PDB entry 7OE1 | electron microscopy, 3.05 A resolution | chains A and L of the 21 polymer chains in the assembly

Chain A:
Molecule: 16S rRNA
Source organism: Escherichia coli str. K-12 substr. MG1655
Sequence (1542 nucleotides; row label = number of the first residue in the row):
     1 AAAUUGAAGAGUUUGAUCAUGGCUCAGAUUGAACGCUGGCGGCAGGCCUA
    51 ACACAUGCAAGUCGAACGGUAACAGGAAGAAGCUUGCUUCUUUGCUGACG
   101 AGUGGCGGACGGGUGAGUAAUGUCUGGGAAACUGCCUGAUGGAGGGGGAU
   151 AACUACUGGAAACGGUAGCUAAUACCGCAUAACGUCGCAAGACCAAAGAG
   201 GGGGACCUUCGGGCCUCUUGCCAUCGGAUGUGCCCAGAUGGGAUUAGCUA
   251 GUAGGUGGGGUAACGGCUCACCUAGGCGACGAUCCCUAGCUGGUCUGAGA
   301 GGAUGACCAGCCACACUGGAACUGAGACACGGUCCAGACUCCUACGGGAG
   351 GCAGCAGUGGGGAAUAUUGCACAAUGGGCGCAAGCCUGAUGCAGCCAUGC
   401 CGCGUGUAUGAAGAAGGCCUUCGGGUUGUAAAGUACUUUCAGCGGGGAGG
   451 AAGGGAGUAAAGUUAAUACCUUUGCUCAUUGACGUUACCCGCAGAAGAAG
   501 CACCGGCUAACUCCGUGCCAGCAGCCGCGGUAAUACGGAGGGUGCAAGCG
   551 UUAAUCGGAAUUACUGGGCGUAAAGCGCACGCAGGCGGUUUGUUAAGUCA
   601 GAUGUGAAAUCCCCGGGCUCAACCUGGGAACUGCAUCUGAUACUGGCAAG
   651 CUUGAGUCUCGUAGAGGGGGGUAGAAUUCCAGGUGUAGCGGUGAAAUGCG
   701 UAGAGAUCUGGAGGAAUACCGGUGGCGAAGGCGGCCCCCUGGACGAAGAC
   751 UGACGCUCAGGUGCGAAAGCGUGGGGAGCAAACAGGAUUAGAUACCCUGG
   801 UAGUCCACGCCGUAAACGAUGUCGACUUGGAGGUUGUGCCCUUGAGGCGU
   851 GGCUUCCGGAGCUAACGCGUUAAGUCGACCGCCUGGGGAGUACGGCCGCA
   901 AGGUUAAAACUCAAAUGAAUUGACGGGGGCCCGCACAAGCGGUGGAGCAU
   951 GUGGUUUAAUUCGAUGCAACGCGAAGAACCUUACCUGGUCUUGACAUCCA
  1001 CGGAAGUUUUCAGAGAUGAGAAUGUGCCUUCGGGAACCGUGAGACAGGUG
  1051 CUGCAUGGCUGUCGUCAGCUCGUGUUGUGAAAUGUUGGGUUAAGUCCCGC
  1101 AACGAGCGCAACCCUUAUCCUUUGUUGCCAGCGGUCCGGCCGGGAACUCA
  1151 AAGGAGACUGCCAGUGAUAAACUGGAGGAAGGUGGGGAUGACGUCAAGUC
  1201 AUCAUGGCCCUUACGACCAGGGCUACACACGUGCUACAAUGGCGCAUACA
  1251 AAGAGAAGCGACCUCGCGAGAGCAAGCGGACCUCAUAAAGUGCGUCGUAG
  1301 UCCGGAUUGGAGUCUGCAACUCGACUCCAUGAAGUCGGAAUCGCUAGUAA
  1351 UCGUGGAUCAGAAUGCCACGGUGAAUACGUUCCCGGGCCUUGUACACACC
  1401 GCCCGUCACACCAUGGGAGUGGGUUGCAAAAGAAGUAGGUAGCUUAACCU
  1451 UCGGGAGGGCGCUUACCACUUUGUGAUUCAUGACUGGGGUGAAGUCGUAA
  1501 CAAGGUAACCGUAGGGGAACCUGCGGUUGGAUCACCUCCUUA
Disordered / not traced: 1-4, 1535-1542

Chain L:
Name: 30S ribosomal protein S12
Source organism: Escherichia coli str. K-12 substr. MG1655
UniProtKB: A0A4S5B3M5 (A0A4S5B3M5_ECOLI); residues 1-123 here correspond to UniProt positions 2-124 (UniProt number = residue number + 1)
Sequence (123 residues; each row starts with the number of its first residue):
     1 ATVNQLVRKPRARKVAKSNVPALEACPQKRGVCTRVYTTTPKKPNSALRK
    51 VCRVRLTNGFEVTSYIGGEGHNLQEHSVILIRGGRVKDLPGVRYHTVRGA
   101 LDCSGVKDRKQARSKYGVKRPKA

Interface between chain A and chain L:
Pairs across the interface - 112 pairs, chain A then chain L:
  A33(A) - Gln28(L)  hydrogen bond to the sugar
  C34(A) - Gln28(L)  hydrogen bond to the sugar
  C34(A) - Val97(L)  sugar contact
  C34(A) - Ala100(L)  phosphate contact
  G35(A) - Gly99(L)  sugar contact
  G35(A) - Ala100(L)  sugar contact
  G35(A) - Ser114(L)  hydrogen bond to the sugar
  G35(A) - Tyr116(L)  hydrogen bond to the sugar
  C36(A) - Arg113(L)  hydrogen bond to the sugar
  C36(A) - Ser114(L)  hydrogen bond to the sugar
  C36(A) - Val118(L)  sugar contact
  C36(A) - Lys119(L)  phosphate contact
  C36(A) - Arg120(L)  phosphate contact
  U37(A) - Lys119(L)  phosphate contact
  U37(A) - Arg120(L)  phosphate contact
  G362(A) - Arg30(L)  salt bridge to the phosphate
  G362(A) - Thr57(L)  phosphate contact
  A363(A) - Cys26(L)  hydrogen bond to the base
  A363(A) - Pro27(L)  base contact
  A363(A) - Gln28(L)  base contact
  A363(A) - Lys29(L)  phosphate contact
  A363(A) - Arg30(L)  salt bridge to the phosphate
  A363(A) - Thr57(L)  hydrogen bond to the phosphate
  A363(A) - Leu80(L)  sugar contact
  C501(A) - Arg113(L)  salt bridge to the phosphate
  C501(A) - Ser114(L)  hydrogen bond to the phosphate
  C501(A) - Arg120(L)  phosphate contact
  A502(A) - Ala112(L)  phosphate contact
  A502(A) - Arg113(L)  hydrogen bond to the phosphate
  A502(A) - Ser114(L)  hydrogen bond to the phosphate
  A502(A) - Lys115(L)  phosphate contact
  C503(A) - Ala112(L)  phosphate contact
  C503(A) - Lys115(L)  salt bridge to the phosphate
  C518(A) - Ser46(L)  hydrogen bond to the base
  C519(A) - Ser46(L)  phosphate contact
  C519(A) - Ala47(L)  hydrogen bond to the phosphate
  A520(A) - Ala47(L)  phosphate contact
  A520(A) - Leu48(L)  phosphate contact
  G521(A) - Ala47(L)  base contact
  G521(A) - Arg49(L)  hydrogen bond to the base
  G521(A) - Gly68(L)  phosphate contact
  G521(A) - Gly70(L)  phosphate contact
  C522(A) - Arg49(L)  base contact
  C522(A) - Tyr65(L)  hydrogen bond to the phosphate
  C522(A) - Gly67(L)  phosphate contact
  C522(A) - Gly68(L)  hydrogen bond to the phosphate
  C522(A) - Asp88(L)  base contact
  A523(A) - Arg49(L)  base contact
  A523(A) - Val86(L)  base contact
  A523(A) - Lys87(L)  base contact
  A523(A) - Asp88(L)  hydrogen bond to the base
  G524(A) - Arg85(L)  hydrogen bond to the phosphate
  G524(A) - Lys87(L)  salt bridge to the phosphate
  C525(A) - Arg85(L)  salt bridge to the phosphate
  C525(A) - Lys87(L)  phosphate contact
  G527(A) - Asn45(L)  base contact
  C528(A) - Asn45(L)  hydrogen bond to the base
  G529(A) - Asn45(L)  base contact
  G529(A) - Ser46(L)  hydrogen bond to the base
  G529(A) - Ala47(L)  base contact
  G537(A) - Glu69(L)  sugar contact
  G537(A) - Arg109(L)  salt bridge to the phosphate
  G538(A) - Arg109(L)  salt bridge to the phosphate
  G538(A) - Lys110(L)  hydrogen bond to the phosphate
  G538(A) - Gln111(L)  hydrogen bond to the phosphate
  A539(A) - Lys110(L)  phosphate contact
  A539(A) - Gln111(L)  hydrogen bond to the phosphate
  G550(A) - Lys115(L)  sugar contact
  U551(A) - Arg82(L)  hydrogen bond to the sugar
  U551(A) - Lys115(L)  sugar contact
  U552(A) - Pro27(L)  hydrogen bond to the sugar
  U552(A) - Arg82(L)  hydrogen bond to the sugar
  U552(A) - Gly83(L)  phosphate contact
  U552(A) - Gly84(L)  phosphate contact
  A553(A) - Val20(L)  phosphate contact
  A553(A) - Leu23(L)  sugar contact
  A553(A) - Ala25(L)  hydrogen bond to the sugar
  A553(A) - Pro27(L)  sugar contact
  A554(A) - Ser18(L)  phosphate contact
  U561(A) - Lys14(L)  base contact
  U562(A) - Arg11(L)  phosphate contact
  U562(A) - Ala12(L)  hydrogen bond to the sugar
  U562(A) - Arg13(L)  salt bridge to the phosphate
  U562(A) - Lys14(L)  base contact
  A563(A) - Arg11(L)  base contact
  C564(A) - Leu6(L)  phosphate contact
  C564(A) - Arg11(L)  salt bridge to the phosphate
  G567(A) - Arg11(L)  hydrogen bond to the base
  G568(A) - Ala1(L)  base contact
  G585(A) - Asn4(L)  hydrogen bond to the sugar
  C879(A) - Thr2(L)  phosphate contact
  C879(A) - Asn4(L)  phosphate contact
  C880(A) - Thr2(L)  phosphate contact
  C880(A) - Asn4(L)  hydrogen bond to the phosphate
  C880(A) - Gln5(L)  base contact
  C880(A) - Arg8(L)  salt bridge to the phosphate
  G881(A) - Gln5(L)  hydrogen bond to the base
  G881(A) - Arg8(L)  salt bridge to the phosphate
  C882(A) - Ala1(L)  base contact
  C882(A) - Gln5(L)  base contact
  C883(A) - Arg11(L)  base contact
  U884(A) - Arg11(L)  base contact
  U884(A) - Lys14(L)  hydrogen bond to the sugar
  G885(A) - Lys14(L)  salt bridge to the phosphate
  A909(A) - Lys17(L)  phosphate contact
  C910(A) - Lys17(L)  salt bridge to the phosphate
  U911(A) - Lys17(L)  base contact
  C912(A) - Lys42(L)  phosphate contact
  C912(A) - Arg93(L)  salt bridge to the phosphate
  A913(A) - Lys42(L)  salt bridge to the phosphate
  A1492(A) - Lys43(L)  hydrogen bond to the phosphate
  A1493(A) - Lys43(L)  salt bridge to the phosphate
Other interface residues (no listed pair), chain A (57 interface residues in all): G22, U24, A32, G38, G500, C536, U1490
Other interface residues (no listed pair), chain L (61 interface residues in all): Pro21, His71, Pro90, Gly91, Arg98

In short:
Chain A and chain L form an interface of 57 and 61 residues respectively; the contacts include 34 hydrogen
bonds and 17 salt bridges. Polar contacts include A363(A)-Cys26(L), C518(A)-Ser46(L) and G521(A)-Arg49(L).
Chain A is 16S rRNA and chain L is 30S ribosomal protein S12, both from Escherichia coli str. K-12 substr.
MG1655; the structure, 30S ribosomal subunit from E. coli, was determined by electron microscopy together with
7OE0 and 7OI0 from the same study.
